Entry 8ID8 (electron microscopy, 3.00 A resolution); this record covers chains A and R of the 5 polymer chains in the assembly.

# Chain A
Protein: Guanine nucleotide-binding protein G(i) subunit alpha-1
Source organism: Homo sapiens
UniProt: P63096 (GNAI1_HUMAN); residues 1-354 here = UniProt positions 1-354
Sequence (354 residues; each row starts with the number of its first residue):
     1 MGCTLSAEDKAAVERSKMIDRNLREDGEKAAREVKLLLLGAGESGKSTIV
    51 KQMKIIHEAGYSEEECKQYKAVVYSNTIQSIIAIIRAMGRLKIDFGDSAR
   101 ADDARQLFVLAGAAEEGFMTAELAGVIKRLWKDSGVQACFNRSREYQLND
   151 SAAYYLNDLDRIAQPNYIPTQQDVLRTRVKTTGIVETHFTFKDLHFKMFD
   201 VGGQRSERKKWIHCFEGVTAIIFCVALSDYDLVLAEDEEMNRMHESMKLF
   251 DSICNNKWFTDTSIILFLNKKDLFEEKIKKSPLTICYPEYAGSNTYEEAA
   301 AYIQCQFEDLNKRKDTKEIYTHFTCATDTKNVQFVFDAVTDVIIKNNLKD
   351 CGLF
Disordered / not traced: 1, 54-181
Swiss-Prot annotation at these positions:
  - region: K35 to T48 (G1 motif), D173 to T181 (G2 motif), F196 to R205 (G3 motif), I265 to D272 (G4 motif), T324 to T329 (G5 motif)
  - binding site (GTP): E43 to T48, S151, L175 to T181, D200 to Q204, N269 to D272, A326
  - binding site (Mg(2+)): S47, T181
  - modified residue: R178 (ADP-ribosylarginine), Q204 (Deamidated glutamine), C351 (ADP-ribosylcysteine)
  - lipidation: G2 (N-myristoyl glycine), C3 (S-palmitoyl cysteine)
  - natural variant: G40 (G40C: In NEDHISB; G40R: In NEDHISB), G45 (G45D: In NEDHISB), T48 (T48I: In NEDHISB; T48K: In NEDHISB), Q52 (Q52P: In NEDHISB), S75 (deletion: In NEDHISB; uncertain significance), Q172 (deletion: In NEDHISB), D173 (D173V: In NEDHISB), E186 to F189 (deletion: In NEDHISB; uncertain significance), C224 (C224Y: In NEDHISB), K270 (K270N: In NEDHISB; K270R: In NEDHISB), D272 (D272G: In NEDHISB), A326 (A326P: In NEDHISB), 1 further natural variant entry in UniProt
  - mutagenesis: G42 (G42R: Abolishes switch to an activated conformation and dissociation from beta and gamma subunits upon GTP binding. Abolishes interaction with RGS family members), E116 (E116L: Enhances interaction (inactive GDP-bound) with RGS14), Q147 (Q147L: Enhances interaction (inactive GDP-bound) with RGS14), E245 (E245L: Enhances interaction (inactive GDP-bound) with RGS14)

# Chain R
Protein: Free fatty acid receptor 4
Source organism: Homo sapiens
UniProt: Q5NUL3 (FFAR4_HUMAN); numbering as in UniProt (aligned over 1-361)
Sequence (361 residues; row label = number of the first residue in the row):
     1 MSPECARAAGDAPLRSLEQANRTRFPFFSDVKGDHRLVLAAVETTVLVLI
    51 FAVSLLGNVCALVLVARRRRRGATACLVLNLFCADLLFISAIPLVLAVRW
   101 TEAWLLGPVACHLLFYVMTLSGSVTILTLAAVSLERMVCIVHLQRGVRGP
   151 GRRARAVLLALIWGYSAVAALPLCVFFRVVPQRLPGADQEISICTLIWPT
   201 IPGEISWDVSFVTLNFLVPGLVIVISYSKILQITKASRKRLTVSLAYSES
   251 HQIRVSQQDFRLFRTLFLLMVSFFIMWSPIIITILLILIQNFKQDLVIWP
   301 SLFFWVVAFTFANSALNPILYNMTLCRNEWKKIFCCFWFPEKGAILTDTS
   351 VKRNDLSIISG
Disordered / not traced: 1-21, 146-150, 183-188, 200, 325-361
Disulfides: C111-C194
Ligand contacts: YN9 (3-{4-[(4-fluoro-4'-methyl[1,1'-biphenyl]-2-yl)methoxy]phenyl}propanoic acid): F27, F88, M118, T119, G122, S123, I126, L173, W198, E204, W207, D208, F211, N215, W277, I280, I281, I284, I287, V307, T310
Swiss-Prot annotation at these positions:
  - modified residue: T347 (Phosphothreonine), T349 (Phosphothreonine), S350 (Phosphoserine), S357 (Phosphoserine), S360 (Phosphoserine)
  - glycosylation: N21 (N-linked (GlcNAc...) asparagine)
  - natural variant: R254 (R254H: Probable risk factor for obesity)
  - mutagenesis: R99 (R99A: Impairs LCFA-induced intracellular calcium release), R178 (R178A: Has no effect on LCFA-induced intracellular calcium release), T347 to S360 (Impairs LCFA-mediated phosphorylation and interaction with ARRB2)

# Chain A / chain R interface
Residue-residue contacts - 35 pairs, chain A then chain R:
  R32(A) - R145(R)
  L194(A) - R145(R)
  Q304(A) - S248(R)
  E308(A) - S248(R)  hydrogen bond
  E308(A) - H251(R)
  K314(A) - R254(R)
  I319(A) - A246(R)
  Y320(A) - L241(R)  hydrophobic
  T321(A) - L245(R)
  T321(A) - A246(R)
  F334(A) - A246(R)  hydrophobic
  D337(A) - R240(R)  salt bridge
  D337(A) - L241(R)
  A338(A) - L241(R)
  T340(A) - R240(R)  hydrogen bond
  D341(A) - S237(R)
  D341(A) - R238(R)  salt bridge
  D341(A) - L241(R)
  I343(A) - L143(R)  hydrophobic
  I344(A) - L143(R)  hydrophobic
  I344(A) - I233(R)  hydrophobic
  I344(A) - S237(R)
  K345(A) - R238(R)
  N347(A) - C139(R)  hydrogen bond (side chain-backbone)
  N347(A) - I140(R)
  N347(A) - Q144(R)
  L348(A) - I140(R)  hydrophobic
  L348(A) - T234(R)
  L348(A) - L262(R)  hydrophobic
  C351(A) - R136(R)  hydrogen bond (backbone-side chain)
  C351(A) - C139(R)  hydrophobic
  L353(A) - R136(R)
  L353(A) - L262(R)
  L353(A) - L266(R)  hydrophobic
  F354(A) - Q258(R)
Also at the interface, not in a pair above, chain A (23 interface residues in all): A31, G352
Also at the interface, not in a pair above, chain R (26 interface residues in all): I230, S244, Y247, T265, L269, M323

# Summary
23 residues of chain A and 26 residues of chain R are in contact, with 4 hydrogen bonds and 2 salt bridges.
Among the polar pairs are D337(A)-R240(R), D341(A)-R238(R) and E308(A)-S248(R). Chain R binds compound YN9.
Here chain A is Guanine nucleotide-binding protein G(i) subunit alpha-1 and chain R is Free fatty acid
receptor 4, both from Homo sapiens. Entry 8ID8 (Cryo-EM structure of the TUG891 bound GPR120-Gi complex) was
determined by electron microscopy, deposited together with 8ID3, 8ID4, 8ID6, 8ID9 and 8G59.
